9C1K - chains I and J of the 40 polymer chains in the assembly; structure by electron microscopy, 2.68 A resolution.

# Chain I (and J)
Molecule: Intermediate capsid protein VP6
Organism: Simian rotavirus A strain RRV
Notes: chain J of this document is another copy of the same molecule, construct and numbering; everything in this record applies to it too
Reference sequence: B2BN53 (VP6_ROTRH); numbering as in UniProt (aligned over 1-397)
Chain sequence (397 residues; numbered 1 to 397; the number before each row is that of its first residue):
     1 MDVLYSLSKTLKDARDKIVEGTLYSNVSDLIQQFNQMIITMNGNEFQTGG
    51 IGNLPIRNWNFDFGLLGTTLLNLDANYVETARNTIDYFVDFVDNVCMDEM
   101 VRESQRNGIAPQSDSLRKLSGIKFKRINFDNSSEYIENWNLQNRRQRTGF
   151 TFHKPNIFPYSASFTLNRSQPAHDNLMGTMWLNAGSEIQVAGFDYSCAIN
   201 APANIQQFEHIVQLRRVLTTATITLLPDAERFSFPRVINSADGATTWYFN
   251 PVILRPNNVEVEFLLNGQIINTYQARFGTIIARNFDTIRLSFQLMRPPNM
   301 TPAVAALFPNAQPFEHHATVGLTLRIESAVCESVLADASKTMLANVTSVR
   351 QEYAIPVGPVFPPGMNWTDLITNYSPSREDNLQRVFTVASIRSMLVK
Not modelled in the structure: 397
Modified / non-standard residues: Met1 (N-formylmethionine; FME)
Ion coordination: Zn2+ site 1: His153 (shared with His153(J) of chain J; 1 residue of chain K); Zn2+ site 2 near His173 (its only coordinating residue here)

# Interface between chain I and chain J
Pairs across the interface (89; chain I residue first):
  Asp29(I) - Ser25(J)
  Gln32(I) - Leu23(J)
  Gln32(I) - Ser25(J)
  Gln33(I) - Leu23(J)
  Gln33(I) - Asn26(J)
  Gln36(I) - Leu23(J)
  Gln36(I) - Asn72(J)
  Lys125(I) - Glu20(J)
  Lys125(I) - Gly21(J)
  Arg126(I) - Gly21(J)
  Arg126(I) - Asn72(J)
  Asn128(I) - Val19(J)
  Asn128(I) - Glu20(J)
  Asn128(I) - Thr22(J)  hydrogen bond (backbone-side chain)
  Phe129(I) - Thr22(J)
  Phe129(I) - Asn26(J)
  Asp130(I) - Asp16(J)
  Asp130(I) - Lys17(J)
  Asn131(I) - Asp16(J)  hydrogen bond (backbone-backbone)
  Asn131(I) - Val19(J)
  Ser132(I) - Lys12(J)
  Ser132(I) - Asp16(J)
  Glu137(I) - Lys12(J)  salt bridge
  Glu137(I) - Asp16(J)
  Leu141(I) - Arg15(J)
  Arg144(I) - Arg82(J)
  Thr151(I) - Thr341(J)
  His153(I) - His153(J)  hydrogen bond
  His153(I) - Ala338(J)
  His153(I) - Ser339(J)
  Thr220(I) - Thr341(J)
  Thr220(I) - Ala344(J)
  Thr220(I) - Asn345(J)
  Thr220(I) - Ser348(J)
  Thr222(I) - Ala344(J)
  Leu226(I) - Arg231(J)
  Pro227(I) - Tyr160(J)
  Pro227(I) - Arg231(J)
  Asp228(I) - Arg231(J)  salt bridge
  Asp228(I) - Arg236(J)  salt bridge
  Glu230(I) - Gln189(J)
  Glu230(I) - Glu230(J)
  Glu230(I) - Arg231(J)  salt bridge
  Glu230(I) - Phe234(J)
  Ser233(I) - Phe234(J)
  Pro251(I) - Pro235(J)
  Val252(I) - Pro235(J)
  Val252(I) - Val237(J)  hydrophobic
  Ile253(I) - Phe234(J)  hydrophobic
  Ile253(I) - Pro235(J)  hydrogen bond (backbone-backbone)
  Ile253(I) - Arg236(J)
  Ile253(I) - Val237(J)  hydrogen bond (backbone-backbone)
  Leu254(I) - Val237(J)  hydrophobic
  Arg255(I) - Asn239(J)  hydrogen bond
  Asn271(I) - Gln351(J)  hydrogen bond
  Tyr273(I) - Gln351(J)  hydrogen bond
  Arg276(I) - Asn366(J)
  Phe277(I) - Tyr160(J)
  Thr279(I) - Asn156(J)  hydrogen bond
  Ile281(I) - Ala344(J)  hydrophobic
  Ile281(I) - Thr347(J)
  Ile281(I) - Ser348(J)
  Arg283(I) - Ser348(J)
  Arg283(I) - Gln351(J)
  Arg283(I) - Glu352(J)
  Pro297(I) - Thr246(J)
  Asn299(I) - Ala244(J)  hydrogen bond (side chain-backbone)
  Asn299(I) - Thr245(J)  hydrogen bond (backbone-side chain)
  Asn299(I) - Thr246(J)  hydrogen bond (backbone-side chain)
  Met300(I) - Thr245(J)
  Met300(I) - Thr246(J)
  Thr301(I) - Pro171(J)
  Thr301(I) - Ala172(J)
  Thr301(I) - His173(J)
  Thr301(I) - Thr245(J)
  Thr301(I) - Thr246(J)  hydrogen bond (side chain-backbone)
  Thr301(I) - Trp247(J)
  Ala303(I) - Tyr248(J)  hydrophobic
  Val304(I) - Val237(J)  hydrophobic
  Val304(I) - Thr246(J)
  Val304(I) - Trp247(J)
  Val304(I) - Tyr248(J)
  Leu307(I) - Val237(J)  hydrophobic
  Leu307(I) - Tyr248(J)  hydrophobic
  Phe308(I) - Val237(J)  hydrophobic
  Glu327(I) - Lys154(J)  salt bridge
  Glu327(I) - Ala338(J)
  Ser328(I) - Ala338(J)  hydrogen bond (side chain-backbone)
  Ser328(I) - Lys340(J)  hydrogen bond (side chain-backbone)
Interface residues without a listed pair, chain I (50 interface residues in all): Ile122, Gln146, Ala221, Gly278, Pro302
Interface residues without a listed pair, chain J (51 interface residues in all): Asp86, Leu182, Ala184, Leu343, Pro363, Trp367, Thr368

# In short
The interface between chain I and chain J involves 50 residues on one side and 51 on the other; the contacts
include 15 hydrogen bonds and 5 salt bridges. Polar contacts include Glu137(I)-Lys12(J), Asp228(I)-Arg231(J)
and Asp228(I)-Arg236(J).
Both chains are Intermediate capsid protein VP6 (Simian rotavirus A strain RRV). Entry 9C1K (Rhesus rotavirus
(empty structure at 2.68 Angstrom resolution)) was determined by electron microscopy.
